4LRJ - chain A; structure by X-ray diffraction, 1.62 A resolution.

Chain A:
Name: Effector NleH1
Organism: Escherichia coli
Notes: EC 2.7.11.1; fragment: Kinase Domain
UniProt: Q8X831 (Q8X831_ECO57); residues 128-293 here = UniProt positions 128-293
Chain sequence (169 residues; numbered 125 to 293; the number before each row is that of its first residue):
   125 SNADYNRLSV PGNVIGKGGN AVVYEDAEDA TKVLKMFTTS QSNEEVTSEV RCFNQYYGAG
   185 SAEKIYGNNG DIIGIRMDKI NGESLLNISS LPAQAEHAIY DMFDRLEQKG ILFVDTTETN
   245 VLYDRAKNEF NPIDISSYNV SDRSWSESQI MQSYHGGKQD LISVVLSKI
Disordered / not traced: 125-130, 266-268
Construct notes: expression tag (125-127)
Ion coordination: Mg2+ site 1 near N193 (its only coordinating residue here); Mg2+ site 2 near L210 (its only coordinating residue here); Mg2+ site 3: D258 (together with AMP-PNP)
Residues lining bound ligands: AMP-PNP (ANP; phosphoaminophosphonic acid-adenylate ester): I139, G140, K141, G142, G143, N144, A145, V147, V157, K159, F177, M201, D202, K203, I204, T243, L246, I257, D258

In short:
Ligands of chain A: AMP-PNP.
Chain A is Effector NleH1 (Escherichia coli); the structure, Bacterial Effector NleH1 Kinase Domain with
AMPPNP and Mg2+, was determined by X-ray diffraction (same publication as 4LRK).
